PDB entry 1EJW | X-ray diffraction, 1.90 A resolution | chains C and A of the 3 polymer chains in the assembly

Chain C:
Protein: Urease alpha subunit
Organism: Klebsiella aerogenes
Notes: EC 3.5.1.5
UniProtKB: P18314 (URE1_KLEAE); residues 1001-1567 here correspond to UniProt positions 1-567 (UniProt number = residue number - 1000)
Sequence (567 residues; each row starts with the number of its first residue):
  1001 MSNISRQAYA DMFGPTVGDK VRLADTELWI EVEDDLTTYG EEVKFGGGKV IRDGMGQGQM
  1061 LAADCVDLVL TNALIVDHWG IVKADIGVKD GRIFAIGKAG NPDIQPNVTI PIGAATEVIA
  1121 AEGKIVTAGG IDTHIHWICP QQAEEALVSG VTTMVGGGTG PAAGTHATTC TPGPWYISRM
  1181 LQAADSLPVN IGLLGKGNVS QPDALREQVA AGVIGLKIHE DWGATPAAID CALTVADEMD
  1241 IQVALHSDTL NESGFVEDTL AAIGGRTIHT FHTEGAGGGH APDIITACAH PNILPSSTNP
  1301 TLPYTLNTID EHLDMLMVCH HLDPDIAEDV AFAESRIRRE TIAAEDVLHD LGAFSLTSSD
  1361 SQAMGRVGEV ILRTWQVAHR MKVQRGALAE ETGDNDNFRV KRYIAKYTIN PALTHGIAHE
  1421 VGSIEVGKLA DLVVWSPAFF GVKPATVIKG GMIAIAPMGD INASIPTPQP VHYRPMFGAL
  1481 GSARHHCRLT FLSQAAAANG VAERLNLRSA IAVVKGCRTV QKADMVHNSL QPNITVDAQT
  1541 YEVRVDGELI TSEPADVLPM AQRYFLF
Unresolved in the structure: 1001
Sequence notes: modified residue (1217)
Modified positions: Lys1217 (lysine nz-carboxylic acid; KCX)
Bound ions: Ni2+ site 1: His1134, His1136, Lys1217, Asp1360; Ni2+ site 2: Lys1217, His1246, His1272
UniProt features mapped onto this chain:
  - active site: His1320 (Proton donor)
  - binding site (Ni(2+)): His1134, His1136, Lys1217, His1246, His1272, Asp1360
  - binding site (substrate): His1219
  - modified residue: Lys1217 (N6-carboxylysine)

Chain A:
Protein: Urease gamma subunit
Organism: Klebsiella aerogenes
Notes: EC 3.5.1.5
UniProtKB: P18316 (URE3_KLEAE); residues 3001-3100 here correspond to UniProt positions 1-100 (UniProt number = residue number - 3000)
Sequence (100 residues; numbered 3001 to 3100; the number before each row is that of its first residue):
  3001 MELTPREKDK LLLFTAALVA ERRLARGLKL NYPESVALIS AFIMEGARDG KSVASLMEEG
  3061 RHVLTREQVM EGVPEMIPDI QVEATFPDGS KLVTVHNPII

Interface between chain C and chain A:
Contacting residue pairs - 38 pairs, chain C then chain A:
  Phe1439(C) - Tyr3032(A)  hydrophobic
  Phe1439(C) - Met3076(A)  hydrophobic
  Asp1460(C) - Lys3010(A)  salt bridge
  Asn1462(C) - Arg3006(A)
  Ala1463(C) - Glu3083(A)
  Ser1464(C) - Glu3083(A)  hydrogen bond
  Ser1464(C) - Leu3092(A)
  Ile1465(C) - Gln3081(A)
  Ile1465(C) - Leu3092(A)  hydrophobic
  Thr1467(C) - Gln3081(A)  hydrogen bond
  Pro1468(C) - Gln3081(A)
  Pro1468(C) - Leu3092(A)  hydrophobic
  Gln1469(C) - Lys3010(A)
  Gln1469(C) - Leu3013(A)
  Gln1469(C) - Val3036(A)
  Gln1469(C) - Ser3040(A)
  Gln1469(C) - Gln3081(A)  hydrogen bond (backbone-backbone)
  Pro1470(C) - Asp3009(A)
  Pro1470(C) - Leu3013(A)  hydrophobic
  His1472(C) - Asp3009(A)  salt bridge
  His1472(C) - Leu3012(A)
  Arg1474(C) - Asp3009(A)  salt bridge
  Gln1562(C) - Asn3031(A)  hydrogen bond (backbone-side chain)
  Gln1562(C) - Met3070(A)
  Arg1563(C) - Asn3031(A)
  Arg1563(C) - Tyr3032(A)  hydrogen bond (backbone-backbone)
  Arg1563(C) - Pro3033(A)
  Arg1563(C) - Glu3071(A)  hydrogen bond (side chain-backbone)
  Arg1563(C) - Met3076(A)
  Tyr1564(C) - Pro3033(A)
  Tyr1564(C) - Met3076(A)  hydrophobic
  Phe1565(C) - Asn3031(A)  hydrogen bond (backbone-side chain)
  Phe1565(C) - Pro3033(A)
  Leu1566(C) - Arg3023(A)  hydrogen bond (backbone-side chain)
  Leu1566(C) - Pro3033(A)
  Leu1566(C) - Glu3034(A)
  Phe1567(C) - Val3019(A)  hydrophobic
  Phe1567(C) - Arg3023(A)
Interface residues without a listed pair, chain A (23 interface residues in all): Ala3016, Val3073, Val3082, Ser3090

Summary:
Chain C and chain A form an interface of 18 and 23 residues respectively; the contacts include 8 hydrogen
bonds and 3 salt bridges. Polar contacts include Asp1460(C)-Lys3010(A), His1472(C)-Asp3009(A) and
Arg1474(C)-Asp3009(A).
Here chain C is Urease alpha subunit and chain A is Urease gamma subunit, both from Klebsiella aerogenes.
Entry 1EJW (Crystal structure of wild-type klebsiella aerogenes urease at 298K) was determined by X-ray
diffraction.
